4N5Z - chains B and J of the 6 polymer chains in the assembly; structure by X-ray diffraction, 2.95 A resolution.

== Chain B (and J) ==
Molecule: Hemagglutinin
Source organism: Influenza A virus
Notes: fragment: membrane fusion domain, HA2; chain J of this document is another copy of the same molecule, construct and numbering; everything in this record applies to it too
UniProt: Q6DQ33 (Q6DQ33_9INFA); residues 1-174 here correspond to UniProt positions 347-520 (UniProt number = residue number + 346)
Amino-acid sequence (181 residues; numbered 1 to 181; the number before each row is that of its first residue):
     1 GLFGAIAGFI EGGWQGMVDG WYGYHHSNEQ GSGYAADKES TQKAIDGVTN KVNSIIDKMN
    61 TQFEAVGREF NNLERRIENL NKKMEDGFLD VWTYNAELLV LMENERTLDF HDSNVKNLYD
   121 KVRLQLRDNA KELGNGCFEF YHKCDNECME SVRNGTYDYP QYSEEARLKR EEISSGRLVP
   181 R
Disordered / not traced: 178-181
Construct notes: expression tag (175-181)
Disulfide bonds: C144-C148

== Interface between chain B and chain J ==
Residue-residue contacts (48):
  F3(B) - L2(J)
  F3(B) - F3(J)  hydrophobic
  K58(B) - Y94(J)
  K58(B) - E97(J)  salt bridge
  K58(B) - L98(J)
  T61(B) - D90(J)
  E64(B) - K83(J)
  V66(B) - K83(J)
  R68(B) - N79(J)  hydrogen bond
  R68(B) - L80(J)
  R68(B) - K83(J)
  E69(B) - R76(J)  hydrogen bond (backbone-side chain)
  F70(B) - R76(J)
  E74(B) - R76(J)  salt bridge
  N81(B) - L80(J)
  M84(B) - L80(J)  hydrophobic
  M84(B) - M84(J)  hydrophobic
  F88(B) - M84(J)
  F88(B) - G87(J)
  F88(B) - F88(J)
  W92(B) - D90(J)
  W92(B) - Y94(J)  hydrophobic
  N95(B) - Y94(J)
  N95(B) - N95(J)
  L99(B) - Y94(J)
  L99(B) - L98(J)  hydrophobic
  M102(B) - M102(J)  hydrophobic
  E103(B) - M102(J)
  R106(B) - M102(J)  hydrogen bond (side chain-backbone)
  R106(B) - E105(J)  salt bridge
  R106(B) - R106(J)
  S113(B) - L2(J)  hydrogen bond (side chain-backbone)
  K116(B) - K116(J)
  N117(B) - G1(J)  hydrogen bond (side chain-backbone)
  N117(B) - L2(J)  hydrogen bond (side chain-backbone)
  N117(B) - F3(J)
  N117(B) - G4(J)
  L124(B) - E132(J)
  L124(B) - G134(J)
  R127(B) - K131(J)
  R127(B) - E132(J)
  R127(B) - L133(J)  hydrogen bond (side chain-backbone)
  Y159(B) - K131(J)  hydrogen bond
  R167(B) - I173(J)
  R167(B) - S174(J)  hydrogen bond (side chain-backbone)
  R167(B) - S175(J)
  R167(B) - G176(J)
  E171(B) - S174(J)
Interface residues without a listed pair, chain B (32 interface residues in all): M59, F63, I77, V91, D109, F110
Interface residues without a listed pair, chain J (32 interface residues in all): F9, I77, V91, L101

== Summary ==
Chain B and chain J each contribute 32 residues to their interface; the contacts include 9 hydrogen bonds and
3 salt bridges. Among the polar pairs are K58(B)-E97(J), E74(B)-R76(J) and R106(B)-E105(J).
Chain B and chain J are both Hemagglutinin (Influenza A virus); the structure, Crystal structure of aerosol
transmissible influenza H5 hemagglutinin mutant (N158D, N224K, Q226L and T318I) from the ..., was determined
by X-ray diffraction, deposited together with 4N5Y.
